Entry 8S0T (electron microscopy, 2.30 A resolution); this record covers chains H and J of the 3 polymer chains in the assembly.

[Chain H]
Molecule: CDK-activating kinase assembly factor MAT1
Source organism: Homo sapiens
UniProt: P51948 (MAT1_HUMAN), isoform P51948-1; residues 220-309 here = UniProt positions 220-309
Sequence (93 residues; numbered 217 to 309; the number before each row is that of its first residue):
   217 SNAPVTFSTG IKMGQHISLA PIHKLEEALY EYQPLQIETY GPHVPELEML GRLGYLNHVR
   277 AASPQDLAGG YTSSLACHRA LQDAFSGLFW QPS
Not modelled in the structure: 217-243, 309
Sequence notes: expression tag (217-219)

[Chain J]
Molecule: Cyclin-dependent kinase 7
Source organism: Homo sapiens
Notes: EC 2.7.11.22, 2.7.11.23
UniProt: P50613 (CDK7_HUMAN); residue numbers follow UniProt; this construct covers 1-346
Sequence (349 residues; numbered -2 to 346; the number before each row is that of its first residue; numbers below 1 keep their minus sign (Ser-2 is residue -2)):
    -2 SNAMALDVKS RAKRYEKLDF LGEGQFATVY KARDKNTNQI VAIKKIKLGH RSEAKDGINR
    58 TALREIKLLQ ELSHPNIIGL LDAFGHKSNI SLVFDFMETD LEVIIKDNSL VLTPSHIKAY
   118 MLMTLQGLEY LHQHWILHRD LKPNNLLLDE NGVLKLADFG LAKSFGSPNR AYTHQVVTRW
   178 YRAPELLFGA RMYGVGVDMW AVGCILAELL LRVPFLPGDS DLDQLTRIFE TLGTPTEEQW
   238 PDMCSLPDYV TFKSFPGIPL HHIFSAAGDD LLDLIQGLFL FNPCARITAT QALKMKYFSN
   298 RPGPTPGCQL PRPNCPVETL KEQSNPALAI KRKRTEALEQ GGLPKKLIF
Not modelled in the structure: -2 to 9, 46-51, 165-168, 311-346
Sequence notes: expression tag (-2 to 0)
Curated features (UniProtKB/Swiss-Prot):
  - active site: Asp137 (Proton acceptor)
  - binding site (ATP): Leu18 to Val26, Lys41
  - modified residue: Ala2 (N-acetylalanine), Ser7 (Phosphoserine), Ser164 (Phosphoserine), Thr170 (Phosphothreonine), Ser321 (Phosphoserine)
  - mutagenesis: Lys41 (K41A: Total loss of activity; K41M: No effect on interaction with HINT1), Phe91 (F91G: Enhanced capacity to bind ATP analogs), Ser164 (S164A: No mitotic repression of transcriptional activity of the reconstituted TFIIH complex), Thr170 (T170A: Total loss of activity. Total loss of transcriptional activity of the reconstituted TFIIH complex; T170E: No effect on interaction with HINT1)
Ligand contacts: SY-5609 (YNK; 7-dimethylphosphoryl-3-[2-[[(3S)-6,6-dimethylpiperidin-3-yl]amino]-5-(trifluoromethyl)pyrimidin-4-yl]-1H-indole-6-carbonitrile): Leu18, Gly19, Glu20, Gly21, Ala24, Val26, Ala39, Lys41, Ile75, Phe91, Asp92, Phe93, Met94, Glu95, Thr96, Asp97, Val100, Leu144, Ala154, Asp155

[How chain H and chain J interact]
Pairs across the interface - 56 pairs, chain H then chain J:
  Ala244(H) - Gly300(J)
  Ala244(H) - Pro301(J)
  Leu245(H) - Ser296(J)
  Leu245(H) - Asn297(J)
  Leu245(H) - Arg298(J)
  Tyr246(H) - Leu119(J)  hydrophobic
  Tyr246(H) - Gln123(J)
  Tyr246(H) - Leu290(J)
  Tyr246(H) - Phe295(J)
  Tyr246(H) - Ser296(J)
  Tyr246(H) - Pro301(J)  hydrophobic
  Tyr248(H) - Glu126(J)  hydrogen bond
  Tyr248(H) - Thr287(J)
  Tyr248(H) - Leu290(J)  hydrophobic
  Tyr248(H) - Lys291(J)
  Leu251(H) - Tyr127(J)  hydrophobic
  Leu251(H) - Gln130(J)
  Ile253(H) - Gln130(J)
  Ile253(H) - His131(J)
  Pro280(H) - Asp239(J)
  Pro280(H) - Ser242(J)
  Gln281(H) - Ser242(J)  hydrogen bond
  Gln281(H) - Leu243(J)
  Asp282(H) - Met189(J)
  Leu283(H) - Asp239(J)
  Leu283(H) - Cys281(J)
  Ala284(H) - Glu182(J)
  Ala284(H) - Trp237(J)  hydrogen bond (backbone-side chain)
  Ala284(H) - Asp239(J)
  Ala284(H) - Met240(J)
  Ala284(H) - Leu243(J)  hydrophobic
  Ala284(H) - Pro280(J)
  Gly285(H) - Glu182(J)
  Gly285(H) - Ala187(J)
  Gly285(H) - Met189(J)
  Gly285(H) - Tyr190(J)
  Gly285(H) - Leu243(J)
  Gly285(H) - Pro280(J)
  Gly286(H) - Pro280(J)
  Gly286(H) - Cys281(J)
  Tyr287(H) - Gly163(J)
  Tyr287(H) - Ser164(J)  hydrogen bond (side chain-backbone)
  Tyr287(H) - Tyr169(J)
  Tyr287(H) - Met189(J)  hydrophobic
  Tyr287(H) - Tyr190(J)
  Thr288(H) - Cys281(J)
  Leu291(H) - Trp132(J)
  Ala292(H) - Gly163(J)
  His294(H) - Trp132(J)
  Arg295(H) - Trp132(J)
  Arg295(H) - Ser161(J)
  Arg295(H) - Phe162(J)  hydrogen bond (side chain-backbone)
  Arg295(H) - Gly163(J)
  Arg295(H) - Ser164(J)  hydrogen bond
  Gln298(H) - Gln130(J)
  Gln298(H) - Trp132(J)  hydrogen bond
Interface residues without a listed pair, chain H (21 interface residues in all): Arg276
Interface residues without a listed pair, chain J (34 interface residues in all): Gly191, Asn279

[Overview]
21 residues of chain H face 34 of chain J across their interface; the contacts include 7 hydrogen bonds. Among
the polar pairs are Tyr248(H)-Glu126(J), Gln281(H)-Ser242(J) and Ala284(H)-Trp237(J). Bound to chain J:
SY-5609.
Chain H is CDK-activating kinase assembly factor MAT1 and chain J is Cyclin-dependent kinase 7, both from Homo
sapiens; the structure, Cryo-EM structure of CAK in complex with SY-5609, was determined by electron
microscopy together with 8S0R from the same study.
